5GN8 - chains A and B; structure by X-ray diffraction, 2.81 A resolution.

# Chain A
Name: Ferritin heavy chain
Organism: Homo sapiens
Notes: EC 1.16.3.1
Reference sequence: P02794 (FRIH_HUMAN); aligned to UniProt positions 2-177 over residues 1-176 (the alignment contains insertions or deletions, so no single offset holds)
Amino-acid sequence (176 residues; each row starts with the number of its first residue):
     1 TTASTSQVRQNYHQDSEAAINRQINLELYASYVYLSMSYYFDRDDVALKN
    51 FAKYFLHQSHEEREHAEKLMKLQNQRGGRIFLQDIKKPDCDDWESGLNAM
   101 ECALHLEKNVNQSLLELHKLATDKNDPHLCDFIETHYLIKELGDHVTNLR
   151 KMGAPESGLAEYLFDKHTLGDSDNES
Unresolved in the structure: 1-9, 172-176
UniProt features mapped onto this chain:
  - binding site (Fe cation): Glu27, Glu62, His65, Glu107
  - site: Arg22 (Essential for association with cargo receptor NCOA4)
  - modified residue: Thr1 (N-acetylthreonine)
Bound ions: Ca2+: Glu27, Glu62

# Chain B
Name: Ferritin heavy chain
Organism: Homo sapiens
Notes: EC 1.16.3.1
Reference sequence: P02794 (FRIH_HUMAN); aligned to UniProt positions 2-147 over residues 1-146 (the alignment contains insertions or deletions, so no single offset holds)
Amino-acid sequence (146 residues; each row starts with the number of its first residue):
     1 TTASTSQVRQNYHQDSEAAINRQINLELYASYVYLSMSYYFDRDDVALKN
    51 FAKYFLHQSHEEREHAEKLMKLQNQRGGRIFLQDIKKPDCDDWESGLNAM
   101 ECALHLEKNVNQSLLELHKLATDKNDPHLCDFIETHYLIKELGDHV
Unresolved in the structure: 1-3
UniProt features mapped onto this chain:
  - binding site (Fe cation): Glu27, Glu62, His65, Glu107
  - site: Arg22 (Essential for association with cargo receptor NCOA4)
  - modified residue: Thr1 (N-acetylthreonine)
Disulfide bonds: Cys90-Cys102
Bound ions: Ca2+: Gln58, Glu61

# Chain A / chain B interface
Pairs across the interface (55; chain A residue first):
  Leu28(A) - Tyr32(B)  hydrophobic
  Ser31(A) - Arg63(B)  hydrogen bond
  Tyr32(A) - Leu28(B)
  Tyr32(A) - Leu82(B)
  Tyr32(A) - Gln83(B)  hydrogen bond (side chain-backbone)
  Tyr32(A) - Ile85(B)  hydrophobic
  Leu35(A) - Met70(B)  hydrophobic
  Ser36(A) - Leu82(B)
  Tyr39(A) - Glu67(B)  hydrogen bond (side chain-backbone)
  Tyr39(A) - Met70(B)  hydrophobic
  Tyr39(A) - Lys71(B)
  Tyr39(A) - Asn74(B)  hydrogen bond (backbone-side chain)
  Tyr39(A) - Ile80(B)  hydrophobic
  Asp42(A) - Lys71(B)  salt bridge
  Asp42(A) - Asn74(B)
  Arg43(A) - Asn74(B)
  Arg43(A) - Arg79(B)
  Asp44(A) - Ser6(B)  hydrogen bond
  Asp44(A) - Gln7(B)  hydrogen bond
  Asp44(A) - Val8(B)
  Asp44(A) - Arg79(B)  salt bridge
  Asp45(A) - Arg79(B)  salt bridge
  Ser59(A) - Arg63(B)  hydrogen bond
  His60(A) - Arg63(B)
  His60(A) - Glu67(B)  salt bridge
  Arg63(A) - His60(B)
  Arg63(A) - Arg63(B)
  Glu67(A) - Tyr39(B)  hydrogen bond (backbone-side chain)
  Glu67(A) - Leu56(B)
  Glu67(A) - His60(B)  salt bridge
  Met70(A) - Tyr39(B)  hydrophobic
  Lys71(A) - Tyr39(B)
  Lys71(A) - Asp42(B)  salt bridge
  Asn74(A) - Tyr39(B)  hydrogen bond (side chain-backbone)
  Asn74(A) - Asp42(B)
  Asn74(A) - Arg43(B)
  Asn74(A) - Asp44(B)
  Arg79(A) - Arg43(B)
  Ile80(A) - Tyr39(B)  hydrophobic
  Leu82(A) - Tyr32(B)
  Leu82(A) - Ser36(B)
  Leu82(A) - Lys87(B)
  Gln83(A) - Tyr32(B)  hydrogen bond (backbone-side chain)
  Gln83(A) - Lys87(B)
  Asp84(A) - Ile85(B)
  Asp84(A) - Lys86(B)  salt bridge
  Asp84(A) - Lys87(B)  hydrogen bond (side chain-backbone)
  Ile85(A) - Tyr32(B)  hydrophobic
  Ile85(A) - Asp84(B)
  Ile85(A) - Ile85(B)  hydrogen bond (backbone-backbone)
  Lys86(A) - Asp84(B)  salt bridge
  Lys87(A) - Leu82(B)
  Lys87(A) - Gln83(B)  hydrogen bond
  Lys87(A) - Asp84(B)  hydrogen bond (backbone-side chain)
  Asp91(A) - Phe81(B)
Interface residues without a listed pair, chain A (28 interface residues in all): Asn25, Leu56
Interface residues without a listed pair, chain B (30 interface residues in all): Asn25, Leu35, Tyr40, Pro88

# Overview
28 residues of chain A face 30 of chain B across their interface; the contacts include 14 hydrogen bonds and 8
salt bridges. Among the polar pairs are Asp42(A)-Lys71(B), Asp44(A)-Arg79(B) and Asp45(A)-Arg79(B).
Chain A is Ferritin heavy chain and chain B is Ferritin heavy chain, both from Homo sapiens; the structure,
Structure of a 48-mer protein nanocage fabricated from its 24-mer analogue by subunit interface redesign, was
determined by X-ray diffraction.
